9JC2 - chains S and T of the 21 polymer chains in the assembly; structure by electron microscopy, 3.96 A resolution.

[Chain S (and T)]
Molecule: ATP synthase subunit c
Source organism: Bacillus sp. PS3
Notes: chain T of this document is another copy of the same molecule, construct and numbering; everything in this record applies to it too
UniProtKB: P00845 (ATPL_BACP3); numbering as in UniProt (aligned over 1-72)
Sequence (72 residues; row label = number of the first residue in the row):
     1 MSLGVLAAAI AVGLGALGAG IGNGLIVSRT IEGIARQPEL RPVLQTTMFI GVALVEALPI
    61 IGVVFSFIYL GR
Unresolved in the structure: 1

[How chain S and chain T interact]
Residue-residue contacts - 15 pairs, chain S then chain T:
  Ser2(S) - Leu3(T)
  Val5(S) - Ala7(T)
  Leu6(S) - Ala7(T)  hydrophobic
  Ala9(S) - Ala7(T)
  Gly13(S) - Leu14(T)
  Ile21(S) - Ile21(T)  hydrophobic
  Asn23(S) - Leu54(T)  hydrogen bond (side chain-backbone)
  Asn23(S) - Val55(T)
  Val27(S) - Ile26(T)  hydrophobic
  Val27(S) - Gly51(T)
  Ser28(S) - Arg29(T)
  Ile31(S) - Thr30(T)
  Ile31(S) - Thr47(T)
  Pro38(S) - Leu40(T)  hydrophobic
  Arg41(S) - Val43(T)
Also at the interface, not in a pair above, chain S (20 interface residues in all): Leu3, Ala16, Gly20, Gly24, Arg29, Glu32, Ile34, Ala35
Also at the interface, not in a pair above, chain T (20 interface residues in all): Leu6, Ala11, Gly22, Leu25, Gly33, Met48, Leu58

[In short]
Chain S and chain T each contribute 20 residues to their interface, with 1 hydrogen bond. Its one
hydrogen-bonded contact is Asn23(S)-Leu54(T).
Chain S and chain T are both ATP synthase subunit c (Bacillus sp. PS3); the structure, Engineering of ATP
synthase Fo, was determined by electron microscopy (same publication as 9JC1).
